1RIR - chains B and C of the 4 polymer chains in the assembly; structure by X-ray diffraction, 2.90 A resolution.

Chain B (and C):
Molecule: Galactose-binding lectin
From: Arachis hypogaea
Notes: chain C of this document is another copy of the same molecule, construct and numbering; everything in this record applies to it too
Reference sequence: P02872 (LECG_ARAHY); residues 1-236 here correspond to UniProt positions 24-259 (UniProt number = residue number + 23)
Sequence (236 residues; row label = number of the first residue in the row):
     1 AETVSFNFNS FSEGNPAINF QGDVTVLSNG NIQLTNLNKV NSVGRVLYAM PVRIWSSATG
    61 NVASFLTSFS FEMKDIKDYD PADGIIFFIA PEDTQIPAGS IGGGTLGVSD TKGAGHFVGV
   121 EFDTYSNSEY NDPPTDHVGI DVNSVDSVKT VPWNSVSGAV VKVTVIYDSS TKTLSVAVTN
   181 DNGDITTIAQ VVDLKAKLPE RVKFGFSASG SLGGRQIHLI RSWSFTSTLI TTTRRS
Unresolved in the structure: 233-236
Curated features (UniProtKB/Swiss-Prot):
  - binding site (Mn(2+)): Glu121, Asp123, Asp132, His137
  - binding site (Ca(2+)): Asp123, Tyr125, Asn127, Asp132
Metal / ion sites: Mn2+: Glu121, His137; Ca2+: Asp123, Tyr125, Asn127, Asp132
Residues lining bound ligands:
  - SFP (5,10,15,20-tetrakis(4-sulpfonatophenyl)-21h,23H-porphine), molecule 1: Thr25, Leu27, Asn29, Asn31, Gln33, Leu37, Asn38, Glu72, Lys74, Asp75, Ile76, Tyr79, Ile217, Leu219, Arg221
  - SFP, molecule 2: Asn38, Val40, Asn41, Tyr79, Leu212, Arg215
  - SFP, molecule 3: Val40, Asn41, Gly99, Ser100, Ile101, Leu212

Chain B / chain C interface:
Pairs across the interface - 44 pairs, chain B then chain C:
  Ala1(B) with Asp184(C)
  Thr3(B) with Asp184(C), hydrogen bond
  Ser64(B) with Ile185(C); Thr187(C), hydrogen bond
  Phe65(B) with Ile185(C), hydrophobic
  Leu66(B) with Thr179(C); Ile185(C)
  Lys149(B) with Thr171(C)
  Thr164(B) with Thr164(C); Ile166(C)
  Ile166(B) with Thr164(C); Ala177(C), hydrophobic
  Tyr167(B) with Thr187(C)
  Asp168(B) with Thr187(C), hydrogen bond; Ile188(C), hydrogen bond (side chain-backbone); Ala189(C), hydrogen bond (side chain-backbone)
  Ser169(B) with Thr187(C)
  Thr171(B) with Lys149(C); Ala189(C)
  Thr173(B) with Thr173(C)
  Ser175(B) with Ile166(C); Ser175(C), hydrogen bond
  Ala177(B) with Leu66(C), hydrophobic; Ile166(C), hydrophobic
  Thr179(B) with Leu66(C)
  Asp184(B) with Ala1(C); Thr3(C), hydrogen bond; Thr228(C)
  Ile185(B) with Ser64(C); Phe65(C), hydrophobic; Leu66(C); Thr226(C); Thr228(C), hydrogen bond (backbone-side chain)
  Thr187(B) with Ser64(C), hydrogen bond; Tyr167(C); Asp168(C), hydrogen bond; Ser169(C)
  Ile188(B) with Asp168(C), hydrogen bond (backbone-side chain)
  Ala189(B) with Asp168(C); Thr171(C)
  Thr226(B) with Gly183(C); Ile185(C)
  Thr228(B) with Asp184(C); Ile185(C), hydrogen bond (side chain-backbone)
Other interface residues (no listed pair), chain B (27 interface residues in all): Ser170, Val176, Gly183, Ser227
Other interface residues (no listed pair), chain C (27 interface residues in all): Ser170, Val176, Ser227

In short:
The chain B/chain C interface involves 27 residues from each chain; the contacts include 12 hydrogen bonds.
Polar pairs include Thr3(B)-Asp184(C), Ser64(B)-Thr187(C) and Asp168(B)-Thr187(C). Bound to chain B: 3 copies
of compound SFP. From UniProt: 4 Mn2+-binding residues and 4 Ca2+-binding residues on chain B.
Chain B and chain C are both Galactose-binding lectin (Arachis hypogaea); the structure, Crystal structure of
meso-tetrasulphonatophenylporphyrin in complex with Peanut lectin, was determined by X-ray diffraction
together with 1RIT from the same study.
